Entry 8TZK (electron microscopy, 3.55 A resolution); this record covers chains D and E of the 5 polymer chains in the assembly.

Chain D:
Name: Cell division protein FtsX
Organism: Vibrio cholerae
UniProt: A0A0H6I1B7 (A0A0H6I1B7_VIBCL); numbering as in UniProt (aligned over 1-330)
Amino-acid sequence (330 residues; each row starts with the number of its first residue):
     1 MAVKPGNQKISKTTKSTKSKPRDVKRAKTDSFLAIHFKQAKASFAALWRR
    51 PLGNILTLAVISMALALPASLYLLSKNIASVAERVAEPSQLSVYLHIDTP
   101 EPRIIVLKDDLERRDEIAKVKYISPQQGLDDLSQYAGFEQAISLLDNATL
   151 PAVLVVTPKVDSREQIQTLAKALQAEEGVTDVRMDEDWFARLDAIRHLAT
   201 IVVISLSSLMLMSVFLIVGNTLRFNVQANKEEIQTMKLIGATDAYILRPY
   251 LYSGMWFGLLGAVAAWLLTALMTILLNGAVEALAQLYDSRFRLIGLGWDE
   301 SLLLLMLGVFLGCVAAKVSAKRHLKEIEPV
Unresolved in the structure: 1-26
From the paper describing this entry:
  - self-association interface (contacts with another copy of this molecule); pairs are residue here / residue on that copy: T180-S143 (hydrogen bond), D181-S143 (hydrogen bond)

Chain E:
Name: Peptidase M23
Organism: Vibrio cholerae
UniProt: A0A7Z7YE94 (A0A7Z7YE94_VIBCL); residues 1-382 here = UniProt positions 1-382
Amino-acid sequence (382 residues; each row starts with the number of its first residue):
     1 MTATDPHAIFSDFLGKTLTHRLLACLLFMVSPSLFAATQQELTGVKSEIS
    51 RQQQSLAEQQKSLDQLQQALKQQELGINSIENQITKTKNDLENANRNIAQ
   101 LNSNIQALETQKQQQADKLERLLQTYYLTKRSLTNGQFFHRSADEDRISQ
   151 YYQHLAKSRAQAIEALEKTQTELNSNQKQRQTEREQIEKLLAEQTQQRDK
   201 LAKTQSERKQTVKKIESSISGNKTYLAELQRNETRLKAEIAKAAKRNAVL
   251 MNGIASQRGKLPWPLKGRVLHNFGERQTGQIDWKGLVIDANYGQEVKAVY
   301 PGTIVFAEYLRGYGLVVLLDHGKGDMTLYGFNQTLLKKEGDKVTTGETIA
   351 LAGDTGGQSRPALYFEIRRNSRAENPSQWLQR
Unresolved in the structure: 1-90, 192-382
Differences from the reference sequence: conflict H20 (Arg in A0A7Z7YE94), T171 (Ala in A0A7Z7YE94), E172 (Asp in A0A7Z7YE94), S175 (Ala in A0A7Z7YE94), N176 (Ser in A0A7Z7YE94), K178 (Gln in A0A7Z7YE94), T182 (Ala in A0A7Z7YE94), N222 (Asp in A0A7Z7YE94), T224 (Val in A0A7Z7YE94), T234 (Lys in A0A7Z7YE94), T344 (Ile in A0A7Z7YE94), T345 (Ala in A0A7Z7YE94)

Chain D / chain E interface:
Pairs across the interface (47):
  R84(D) - T134(E)
  V85(D) - G136(E)
  Y94(D) - Y127(E)  hydrophobic
  Y94(D) - L128(E)  hydrophobic
  L132(D) - L123(E)  hydrophobic
  L132(D) - Y126(E)  hydrophobic
  Y135(D) - K130(E)  hydrogen bond
  F138(D) - L123(E)  hydrophobic
  F138(D) - Y126(E)  hydrophobic
  F138(D) - R159(E)
  Q140(D) - E167(E)
  L144(D) - L166(E)  hydrophobic
  L144(D) - E167(E)
  L145(D) - A116(E)
  L145(D) - L119(E)  hydrophobic
  L145(D) - E120(E)
  D146(D) - K112(E)  salt bridge
  A148(D) - E120(E)
  T149(D) - E120(E)  hydrogen bond
  T149(D) - Q124(E)  hydrogen bond (backbone-side chain)
  L150(D) - L123(E)  hydrophobic
  L150(D) - Y127(E)  hydrophobic
  V153(D) - Y127(E)
  R183(D) - L128(E)
  R183(D) - R131(E)
  R183(D) - Q137(E)
  E186(D) - R131(E)  salt bridge
  E186(D) - G136(E)
  E186(D) - H140(E)  salt bridge
  W188(D) - G136(E)
  W188(D) - F138(E)
  W188(D) - F139(E)
  R191(D) - R141(E)
  L286(D) - S149(E)
  L286(D) - Q153(E)  hydrogen bond (backbone-side chain)
  Y287(D) - F138(E)  hydrophobic
  Y287(D) - E145(E)
  Y287(D) - I148(E)
  Y287(D) - S149(E)
  D288(D) - Y126(E)
  D288(D) - A156(E)
  D288(D) - R159(E)  salt bridge
  S289(D) - K130(E)
  S289(D) - R131(E)  hydrogen bond (side chain-backbone)
  S289(D) - F138(E)
  F291(D) - L133(E)  hydrophobic
  F291(D) - T134(E)
Other interface residues (no listed pair), chain D (32 interface residues in all): I97, I123, G128, A141, I142, P151, D181, A284, Q285
Other interface residues (no listed pair), chain E (31 interface residues in all): S132, N135, Y152, I163
The authors on this interface:
  - pairs named by the authors: T149(D)-E120(E), D288(D)-R159(E) (salt bridge), S289(D)-R131(E) (hydrogen bond), Q124(E)-T149(D), K130(E)-Y135(D) (hydrogen bond)
  - interface residues, chain D: Y135(D), E186(D)
  - interface residues, chain E: L119(E), L123(E), Y126(E), Y127(E), L133(E), A156(E)

In short:
Chain D and chain E form an interface of 32 and 31 residues respectively; the contacts include 5 hydrogen
bonds and 4 salt bridges. Polar contacts include D146(D)-K112(E), E186(D)-R131(E) and E186(D)-H140(E). The
paper describes contacts between T149(D) and E120(E) and Q124(E) and T149(D); a salt bridge between D288(D)
and R159(E); hydrogen bonds between S289(D) and R131(E) and K130(E) and Y135(D). From the paper: interface
residues Y135(D), E186(D) and L119(E) among others; a self-association interface involving T180(D) and
D181(D).
Here chain D is Cell division protein FtsX and chain E is Peptidase M23, both from Vibrio cholerae. Entry 8TZK
(Cryo-EM structure of Vibrio cholerae FtsE/FtsX/EnvC complex, shortened) was determined by electron microscopy
together with 8TZJ and 8TZL from the same study.
